Entry 5JMV (X-ray diffraction, 3.39 A resolution); this record covers chains A and D of the 6 polymer chains in the assembly.

== Chain A ==
Protein: Probable bifunctional tRNA threonylcarbamoyladenosine biosynthesis protein
Organism: Methanocaldococcus jannaschii (strain ATCC 43067 / DSM 2661 / JAL-1 / JCM 10045 / NBRC 100440)
Notes: EC 2.3.1.234, 2.7.11.1
UniProt: Q58530 (KAE1B_METJA); numbering as in UniProt (aligned over 1-335)
Amino-acid sequence (348 residues; row label = number of the first residue in the row; numbers below 1 keep their minus sign (Gly-4 is residue -4)):
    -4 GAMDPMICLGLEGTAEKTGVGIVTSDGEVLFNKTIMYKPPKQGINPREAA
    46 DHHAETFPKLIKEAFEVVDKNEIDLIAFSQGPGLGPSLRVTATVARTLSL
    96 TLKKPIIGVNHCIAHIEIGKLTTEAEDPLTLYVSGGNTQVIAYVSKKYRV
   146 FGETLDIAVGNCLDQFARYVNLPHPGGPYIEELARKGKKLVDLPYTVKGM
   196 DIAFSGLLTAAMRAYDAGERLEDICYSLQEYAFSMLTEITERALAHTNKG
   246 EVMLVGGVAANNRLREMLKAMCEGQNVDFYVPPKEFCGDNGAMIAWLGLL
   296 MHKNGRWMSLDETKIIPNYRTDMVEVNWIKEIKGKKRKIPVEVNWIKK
Not modelled in the structure: -4 to -3, 35-39, 326-343
Differences from the reference sequence: expression tag (-4 to 0, 336-343)
Bound ions: Mg2+: Tyr127, Asp284
Ligand contacts: adenosine monophosphate (AMP): Lys12, Ser129, Gly130, Gly155, Asn156, Leu158, Asp159, Pro170, Gly171, Gly172, Pro173, Glu176, Gly251, Gly252, Val253, Ala255, Asn256, Gly283, Asp284
Swiss-Prot annotation at these positions:
  - binding site (Fe cation): His106, His110, Tyr127, Asp284
  - binding site (L-threonylcarbamoyladenylate): Tyr127 to Gly131, Asp159, Gly172, Glu176, Asn256

== Chain D ==
Protein: Uncharacterized protein
Organism: Pyrococcus furiosus (strain ATCC 43587 / DSM 3638 / JCM 8422 / Vc1)
UniProt: Q8TZI1 (Q8TZI1_PYRFU); residue numbers follow UniProt; this construct covers 1-82
Amino-acid sequence (87 residues; numbered -4 to 82; the number before each row is that of its first residue; numbers below 1 keep their minus sign (Gly-4 is residue -4)):
    -4 GAMDPMKAKRVQAKIEIEFPSEDVAKVVYEAVLYEHLSVPYRRSEIDFKL
    46 EGKKIILDIKATDSSALRGTVNSYLRWIKAAIDVIEV
Not modelled in the structure: -4 to 4
Differences from the reference sequence: expression tag (-4 to 0)
What the authors report for this chain:
  - mutagenesis - E30R: unchanged catalytic activity

== Chain A / chain D interface ==
Contacting residue pairs (32):
  Arg42(A) with Ser68(D), hydrogen bond; Arg71(D), hydrogen bond (backbone-side chain)
  Ala45(A) with Arg71(D)
  Asp46(A) with Arg71(D), salt bridge
  Pro53(A) with Asp78(D)
  Lys57(A) with Val82(D)
  Arg84(A) with Glu30(D), salt bridge; Ser33(D), hydrogen bond (side chain-backbone); Trp72(D)
  Val85(A) with Arg71(D)
  Ala87(A) with Glu30(D)
  Thr88(A) with Glu30(D); Trp72(D)
  Val89(A) with Ala75(D), hydrophobic; Val79(D), hydrophobic
  Arg91(A) with Ala26(D), hydrogen bond (side chain-backbone); Tyr29(D); Glu30(D), salt bridge
  Thr92(A) with Ala26(D); Ala76(D); Val79(D); Ile80(D)
  Leu93(A) with Val79(D), hydrophobic
  Leu95(A) with Val22(D); Glu25(D); Ala26(D)
  Thr96(A) with Val22(D)
  Leu305(A) with Tyr29(D)
  Asp306(A) with Tyr29(D)
  Lys309(A) with Leu32(D); Ser33(D)
  Ile310(A) with Glu30(D)
Also at the interface, not in a pair above, chain A (20 interface residues in all): Ala49
Also at the interface, not in a pair above, chain D (19 interface residues in all): Val27, Val34, Pro35
From the paper, about this interface:
  - hot spots on chain D (mutagenesis) - E30R: decreased binding to mjKae1 (citing earlier work)

== Summary ==
20 residues of chain A and 19 residues of chain D are in contact, with 4 hydrogen bonds and 3 salt bridges.
Polar pairs include Asp46(A)-Arg71(D), Arg84(A)-Glu30(D) and Arg91(A)-Glu30(D). Bound to chain A: adenosine
monophosphate. The paper reports that E30R of chain D reduces binding to mjKae1; E30R of chain D leaves
catalytic activity unchanged.
Chain A is Probable bifunctional tRNA threonylcarbamoyladenosine biosynthesis protein (Methanocaldococcus
jannaschii (strain ATCC 43067 / DSM 2661 / JAL-1 / JCM 10045 / NBRC 100440)) and chain D is Uncharacterized
protein (Pyrococcus furiosus (strain ATCC 43587 / DSM 3638 / JCM 8422 / Vc1)); the structure, Crystal
structure of mjKae1-pfuPcc1 complex, was determined by X-ray diffraction.
